3HYE - chains S and T of the 28 polymer chains in the assembly; structure by X-ray diffraction, 2.50 A resolution.

Chain S:
Molecule: Proteasome component PRE5
Source organism: Saccharomyces cerevisiae
Notes: EC 3.4.25.1
Reference sequence: P40302 (PSA1_YEAST); the construct has insertions or renumbered stretches relative to UniProt, so the offset changes along the chain: 4-60 = UniProt 2-58; 63-180 = UniProt 59-176; 183-204 = UniProt 183-204; 210-233 = UniProt 211-234
Chain sequence (233 residues; each row starts with the number of its first residue; note: 7 numbers in that range are skipped by the numbering (no residue carries them; nothing is unmodelled there); a row labelled like 18A-18F holds insertion residues (18A, then the next letters in order)):
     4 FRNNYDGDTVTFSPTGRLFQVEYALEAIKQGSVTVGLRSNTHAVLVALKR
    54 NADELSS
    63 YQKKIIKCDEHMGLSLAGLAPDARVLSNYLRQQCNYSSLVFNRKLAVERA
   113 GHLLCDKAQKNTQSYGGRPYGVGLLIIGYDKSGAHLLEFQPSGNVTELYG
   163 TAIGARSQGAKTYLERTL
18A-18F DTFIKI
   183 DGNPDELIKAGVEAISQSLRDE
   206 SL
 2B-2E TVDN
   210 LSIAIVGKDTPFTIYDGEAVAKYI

Chain T:
Molecule: Proteasome component C1
Source organism: Saccharomyces cerevisiae
Notes: EC 3.4.25.1
Reference sequence: P21242 (PSA3_YEAST); the construct lacks a stretch of the UniProt sequence and is renumbered around it, so the offset changes along the chain: 5-180 = UniProt 5-180; 184-199 = UniProt 187-202; 201-206 = UniProt 203-208; 207-218 = UniProt 211-222; 1 more segments
Chain sequence (244 residues; numbered 5 to 241 plus 11 insertion-coded residues; 4 numbers in that range are skipped by the numbering (no residue carries them; nothing is unmodelled there); the number before each row is that of its first residue; a row labelled like 18A-18F holds insertion residues (18A, then the next letters in order)):
     5 GTGYDLSNSVFSPDGRNFQVEYAVKAVENGTTSIGIKCNDGVVFAVEKLI
    55 TSKLLVPQKNVKIQVVDRHIGCVYSGLIPDGRHLVNRGREEAASFKKLYK
   105 TPIPIPAFADRLGQYVQAHTLYNSVRPFGVSTIFGGVDKNGAHLYMLEPS
   155 GSYWGYKGAATGKGRQSAKAELEKLV
18A-18F DHHPEG
   184 LSAREAVKQAAKIIYL
   201 AHEDNK
20B-20C EK
   207 DFELEISWCSLS
21A-21C ETN
   219 GLHKFVKGDLLQEAIDFAQKEIN

Chain S / chain T interface:
Pairs across the interface (62; chain S residue first):
  Asn7(S) with Leu10(T)
  Tyr8(S) with Asp9(T), hydrogen bond; Leu10(T), hydrophobic
  Thr12(S) with Arg130(T)
  Val13(S) with Ser128(T); Val129(T); Arg130(T)
  Thr14(S) with Leu10(T); Gln23(T)
  Phe15(S) with Gln23(T), hydrogen bond (backbone-side chain); Tyr26(T); Ala27(T), hydrophobic; Leu81(T), hydrophobic; Arg130(T); Pro131(T)
  Ser16(S) with Tyr26(T)
  Pro17(S) with Tyr26(T), hydrophobic; Lys29(T)
  Thr18(S) with Lys29(T)
  Gly19(S) with Tyr26(T); Lys29(T); Ala30(T)
  Leu21(S) with Leu81(T), hydrophobic; Arg130(T)
  His114(S) with Arg86(T)
  Cys117(S) with Arg86(T)
  Asp118(S) with Arg86(T), salt bridge; Asn90(T)
  Gln121(S) with Pro83(T); Asp84(T); His87(T), hydrogen bond
  Thr124(S) with Arg130(T), hydrogen bond (backbone-side chain)
  Gln125(S) with His87(T); His123(T); Val129(T); Arg130(T), hydrogen bond (backbone-backbone); Phe132(T)
  Ser126(S) with Ser128(T)
  Tyr127(S) with Ser128(T), hydrogen bond (backbone-backbone)
  Ser154(S) with Pro83(T)
  Gly155(S) with Pro83(T)
  Asn156(S) with Ile82(T); Pro83(T)
  Thr158(S) with Leu59(T); Asn64(T)
  Glu159(S) with Leu59(T); Val60(T), hydrogen bond (backbone-backbone); Lys63(T); Asn64(T), hydrogen bond (backbone-side chain)
  Leu160(S) with Leu58(T); Leu59(T), hydrophobic; Val60(T)
  Tyr161(S) with Lys57(T); Leu58(T), hydrogen bond (backbone-backbone); Val60(T), hydrophobic; Pro61(T)
  Gly162(S) with Leu58(T)
  Lys173(S) with Leu58(T)
  Glu177(S) with Ser56(T); Lys57(T), hydrogen bond (side chain-backbone); Leu58(T)
  Leu180(S) with Lys57(T)
Also at the interface, not in a pair above, chain S (34 interface residues in all): Arg41, Glu110, Thr163, Leu176
Also at the interface, not in a pair above, chain T (30 interface residues in all): Asn127, Gly133

Overview:
34 residues of chain S face 30 of chain T across their interface; the contacts include 10 hydrogen bonds and 1
salt bridge. Among the polar pairs are Asp118(S)-Arg86(T), Tyr8(S)-Asp9(T) and Phe15(S)-Gln23(T).
Here chain S is Proteasome component PRE5 and chain T is Proteasome component C1, both from Saccharomyces
cerevisiae. Entry 3HYE (Crystal structure of 20S proteasome in complex with hydroxylated salinosporamide) was
determined by X-ray diffraction (same publication as 3GPT and 3GPW).
